Entry 5VNJ (X-ray diffraction, 2.81 A resolution); this record covers chains B and C of the 4 polymer chains in the assembly.

Chain B:
Name: Protein transport protein Sec24A
Source organism: Homo sapiens
UniProt: O95486 (SC24A_HUMAN); numbering as in UniProt (aligned over 346-1093)
Sequence (748 residues; row label = number of the first residue in the row):
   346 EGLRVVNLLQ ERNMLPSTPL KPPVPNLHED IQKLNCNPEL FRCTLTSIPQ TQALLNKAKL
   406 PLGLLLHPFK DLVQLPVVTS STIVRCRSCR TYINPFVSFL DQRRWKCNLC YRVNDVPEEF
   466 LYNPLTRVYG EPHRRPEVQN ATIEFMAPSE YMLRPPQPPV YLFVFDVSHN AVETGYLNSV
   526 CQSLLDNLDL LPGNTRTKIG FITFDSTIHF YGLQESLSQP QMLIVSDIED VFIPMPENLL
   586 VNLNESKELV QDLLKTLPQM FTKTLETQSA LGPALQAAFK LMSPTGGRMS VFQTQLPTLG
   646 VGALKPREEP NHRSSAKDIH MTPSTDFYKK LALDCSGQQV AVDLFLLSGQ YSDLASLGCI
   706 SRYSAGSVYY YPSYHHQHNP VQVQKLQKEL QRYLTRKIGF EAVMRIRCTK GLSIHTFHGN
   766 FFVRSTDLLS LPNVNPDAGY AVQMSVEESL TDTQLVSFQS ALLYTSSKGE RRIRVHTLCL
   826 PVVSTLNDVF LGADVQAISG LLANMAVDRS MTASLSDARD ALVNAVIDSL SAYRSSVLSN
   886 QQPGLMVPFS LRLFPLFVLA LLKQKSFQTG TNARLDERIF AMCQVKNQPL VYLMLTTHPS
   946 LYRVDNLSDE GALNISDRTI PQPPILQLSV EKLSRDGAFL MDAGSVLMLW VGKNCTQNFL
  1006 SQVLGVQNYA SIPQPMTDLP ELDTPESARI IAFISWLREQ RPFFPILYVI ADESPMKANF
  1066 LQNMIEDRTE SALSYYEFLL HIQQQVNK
Disordered / not traced: 467-475, 663-665, 883-887
Differences from the reference sequence: conflict Ala1056 (Arg in O95486)
Swiss-Prot annotation at these positions:
  - region: Cys431 to Cys455 (Zinc finger-like)
  - binding site (Zn(2+)): Cys431, Cys434, Cys452, Cys455
  - mutagenesis: Arg541 (R541A: Decreased ability to interact with and package the SNARE SEC22B cargo into COPII vesicles. Has no effect on other cargos packaging)
Metal / ion sites: Zn2+: Cys431, Cys434, Cys452, Cys455
Reported in the primary citation:
  - binding site for C-terminal FF Ergic-53: Arg750

Chain C:
Name: Vesicle-trafficking protein SEC22b
Source organism: Mus musculus
UniProt: O08547 (SC22B_MOUSE); residue numbers follow UniProt; this construct covers 1-157
Sequence (157 residues; each row starts with the number of its first residue):
     1 MVLLTMIARV ADGLPLAASM QEDEQSGRDL QQYQSQAKQL FRKLNEQSPT RCTLEAGAMT
    61 FHYIIEQGVC YLVLCEAAFP KKLAFAYLED LHSEFDEQHG KKVPTVSRPY SFIEFDTFIQ
   121 KTKKLYIDSR ARRNLGSINT ELQDVQRIMV ANIEEVL
Disordered / not traced: 24-28, 133-147
Swiss-Prot annotation at these positions:
  - modified residue: Lys38 (N6-acetyllysine), Ser137 (Phosphoserine), Thr140 (Phosphothreonine)

Chain B / chain C interface:
Residue-residue contacts - 26 pairs, chain B then chain C:
  Met491(B) - Arg108(C)
  Ala492(B) - Pro109(C)
  Pro493(B) - Pro109(C)
  Ser494(B) - Pro15(C)
  Ser494(B) - Pro109(C)
  Met497(B) - Tyr110(C)  hydrophobic
  Leu498(B) - Gln34(C)  hydrogen bond (backbone-side chain)
  Arg499(B) - Gln34(C)
  Pro500(B) - Ala18(C)  hydrophobic
  Pro500(B) - Met20(C)
  Pro500(B) - Gln34(C)
  Pro500(B) - Tyr110(C)
  Pro501(B) - Tyr110(C)
  Asn539(B) - Glu114(C)
  Thr540(B) - Glu114(C)
  Arg541(B) - Ile113(C)
  Arg541(B) - Glu114(C)
  Arg541(B) - Asp116(C)  salt bridge
  Glu582(B) - Lys124(C)  salt bridge
  Glu590(B) - Thr117(C)
  Glu590(B) - Lys121(C)  salt bridge
  Ser628(B) - Asp23(C)  hydrogen bond
  Pro629(B) - Asp23(C)
  Lys813(B) - Ile113(C)
  Gly814(B) - Ile113(C)
  Glu815(B) - Arg108(C)  salt bridge
Other interface residues (no listed pair), chain B (21 interface residues in all): Lys543, Gln683
Other interface residues (no listed pair), chain C (16 interface residues in all): Lys38, Gln120

In short:
21 residues of chain B and 16 residues of chain C are in contact, with 2 hydrogen bonds and 4 salt bridges.
Among the polar pairs are Arg541(B)-Asp116(C), Glu582(B)-Lys124(C) and Glu590(B)-Lys121(C). UniProt lists 4
Zn2+-binding residues and one mutagenesis site on chain B. From the paper: a binding site for C-terminal FF
Ergic-53 at Arg750(B).
Chain B is Protein transport protein Sec24A (Homo sapiens) and chain C is Vesicle-trafficking protein SEC22b
(Mus musculus); the structure, Crystal structure of Sec23a/Sec24a/Sec22 complexed with a C-terminal FF sorting
motif (ERGIC-53), was determined by X-ray diffraction together with 5VNE, 5VNF, 5VNG, 5VNH, 5VNI, 5VNK and 4
further entries from the same study.
